Entry 6RZA (electron microscopy, 4.50 A resolution (low resolution: residue-level contacts below are approximate; hydrogen-bond / salt-bridge calls are withheld)); this record covers chains X and A of the 5 polymer chains in the assembly.

# Chain X
Name: Cytoplasmic dynein 1 heavy chain 1, Dynein heavy chain 7, axonemal
Organism: Mus musculus
UniProt: chimeric construct of Q9JHU4, Q8WXX0: residues 70-84 from Q9JHU4 (DYHC1_MOUSE) positions 3270-3284 (UniProt number = residue number + 3200); residues 85-223 from Q8WXX0 positions 2674-2812 (UniProt number = residue number + 2589); residues 224-232 from Q9JHU4 (DYHC1_MOUSE) positions 3410-3418 (UniProt number = residue number + 3186)
Amino-acid sequence (163 residues; numbered 70 to 232; the number before each row is that of its first residue):
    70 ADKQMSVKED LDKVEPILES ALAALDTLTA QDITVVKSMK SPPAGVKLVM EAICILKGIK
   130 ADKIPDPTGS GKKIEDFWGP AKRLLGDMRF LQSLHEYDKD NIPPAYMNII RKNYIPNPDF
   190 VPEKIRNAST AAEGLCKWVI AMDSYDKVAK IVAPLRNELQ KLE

# Chain A
Name: Tubulin alpha-1B chain
Organism: Sus scrofa
UniProt: Q2XVP4 (TBA1B_PIG); residues 1-437 here = UniProt positions 1-437
Amino-acid sequence (437 residues; each row starts with the number of its first residue):
     1 MRECISIHVG QAGVQIGNAC WELYCLEHGI QPDGQMPSDK TIGGGDDSFN TFFSETGAGK
    61 HVPRAVFVDL EPTVIDEVRT GTYRQLFHPE QLITGKEDAA NNYARGHYTI GKEIIDLVLD
   121 RIRKLADQCT GLQGFLVFHS FGGGTGSGFT SLLMERLSVD YGKKSKLEFS IYPAPQVSTA
   181 VVEPYNSILT THTTLEHSDC AFMVDNEAIY DICRRNLDIE RPTYTNLNRL ISQIVSSITA
   241 SLRFDGALNV DLTEFQTNLV PYPRIHFPLA TYAPVISAEK AYHEQLSVAE ITNACFEPAN
   301 QMVKCDPRHG KYMACCLLYR GDVVPKDVNA AIATIKTKRT IQFVDWCPTG FKVGINYQPP
   361 TVVPGGDLAK VQRAVCMLSN TTAIAEAWAR LDHKFDLMYA KRAFVHWYVG EGMEEGEFSE
   421 AREDMAALEK DYEEVGV
Disordered / not traced: 37-47
Sequence notes: conflict Thr-340 (Ser in Q2XVP4)
UniProt features mapped onto this chain:
  - motif: Met-1 to Cys-4 (MREC motif)
  - active site: Glu-254
  - binding site (GTP): Gly-10, Gln-11, Ala-12, Gln-15, Glu-71, Ala-99, Ser-140, Gly-143, Gly-144, Thr-145, Gly-146, Thr-179, Glu-183, Asn-206, Tyr-224, Asn-228, Leu-252
  - binding site (Mg(2+)): Glu-71
  - modified residue: Lys-40 (N6,N6,N6-trimethyllysine), Ser-48 (Phosphoserine), Ser-232 (Phosphoserine), Tyr-282 (3'-nitrotyrosine), Arg-339 (Omega-N-methylarginine)
  - cross-link (Glycyl lysine isopeptide (Lys-Gly)): Lys-326 (interchain with G-Cter in ubiquitin), Lys-370 (interchain with G-Cter in ubiquitin)
Ion coordination: Mg2+: Glu-71 (together with GTP)
Residues lining bound ligands: GTP (guanosine-5'-triphosphate): Gly-10, Gln-11, Ala-12, Gln-15, Asp-69, Glu-71, Asp-98, Ala-99, Ala-100, Asn-101, Ser-140, Gly-142, Gly-143, Gly-144, Thr-145, Gly-146, Ile-171, Thr-179, Glu-183, Asn-206, Tyr-224, Leu-227, Asn-228, Ile-231

# Interface between chain X and chain A
Pairs across the interface - 21 pairs, chain X then chain A:
  Val-104(X) / His-406(A)
  Val-105(X) / Val-409(A)
  Met-108(X) / His-406(A)
  Met-108(X) / Trp-407(A)
  Met-108(X) / Gly-410(A)
  Lys-109(X) / Gly-410(A)
  Ser-110(X) / Thr-109(A)
  Ser-110(X) / Gly-410(A)
  Ser-110(X) / Glu-411(A)
  Ser-110(X) / Gly-412(A)
  Pro-111(X) / Val-409(A)
  Pro-111(X) / Gly-410(A)
  Pro-112(X) / Val-409(A)
  Pro-112(X) / Met-413(A)
  Asn-196(X) / Glu-414(A)
  Asn-196(X) / Glu-415(A)
  Asn-196(X) / Gly-416(A)
  Ala-197(X) / Met-413(A)
  Ala-197(X) / Glu-414(A)
  Ser-198(X) / Val-409(A)
  Thr-199(X) / Glu-415(A)
Other interface residues (no listed pair), chain X (12 interface residues in all): Lys-193

# In short
12 residues of chain X face 11 of chain A across their interface. Chain A binds GTP. From UniProt: active-site
residue Glu-254(A), 17 GTP-binding residues and Mg2+-binding residue Glu-71(A) on chain A.
Here chain X is Cytoplasmic dynein 1 heavy chain 1, Dynein heavy chain 7, axonemal (Mus musculus) and chain A
is Tubulin alpha-1B chain (Sus scrofa). Entry 6RZA (Cryo-EM structure of the human inner arm dynein DNAH7
microtubule binding domain bound to microtubules) was determined by electron microscopy (same publication as
6RZB).
